Entry 8YJQ (electron microscopy, 3.51 A resolution); this record covers chains D and E of the 8 polymer chains in the assembly.

# Chain D
Protein: Flap endonuclease 1
Organism: Homo sapiens
Notes: EC 3.1.-.-
UniProt: P39748 (FEN1_HUMAN); residue numbers follow UniProt; this construct covers 1-380
Amino-acid sequence (380 residues; row label = number of the first residue in the row):
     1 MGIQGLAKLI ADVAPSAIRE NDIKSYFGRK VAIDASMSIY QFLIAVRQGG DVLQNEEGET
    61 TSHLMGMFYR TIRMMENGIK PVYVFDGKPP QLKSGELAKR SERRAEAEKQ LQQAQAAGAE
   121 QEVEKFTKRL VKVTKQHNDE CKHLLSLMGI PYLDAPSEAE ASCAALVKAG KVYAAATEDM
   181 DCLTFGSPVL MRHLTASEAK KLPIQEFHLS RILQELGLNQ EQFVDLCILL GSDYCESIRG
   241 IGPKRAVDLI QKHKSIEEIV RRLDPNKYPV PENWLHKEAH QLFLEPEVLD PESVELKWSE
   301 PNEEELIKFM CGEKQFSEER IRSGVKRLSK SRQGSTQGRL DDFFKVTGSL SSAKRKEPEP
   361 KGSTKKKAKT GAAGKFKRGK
Disordered / not traced: 1, 353-380
Swiss-Prot annotation at these positions:
  - region: Thr336 to Phe344 (Interaction with PCNA)
  - binding site (Mg(2+)): Asp34, Asp86, Glu158, Glu160, Asp179, Asp181, Asp233
  - binding site (DNA): Arg47, Arg70, Glu158, Gly231, Asp233
  - modified residue: Arg19 (Symmetric dimethylarginine), Lys80 (N6-acetyllysine), Arg100 (Symmetric dimethylarginine), Arg104 (Symmetric dimethylarginine), Ser187 (Phosphoserine), Arg192 (Symmetric dimethylarginine), Ser197 (Phosphoserine), Ser255 (Phosphoserine), Ser293 (Phosphoserine), Ser335 (Phosphoserine), Thr336 (Phosphothreonine), Lys354 (N6-acetyllysine), Thr364 (Phosphothreonine), Lys375 (N6-acetyllysine), Lys377 (N6-acetyllysine), Lys380 (N6-acetyllysine)
  - mutagenesis: Arg29 (R29A: No significant effect on exonuclease activity or flap endonuclease activity), Asp34 (D34A: Loss of flap endonuclease activity but substrate binding activity is retained), Arg47 (R47A: Significantly reduced exonuclease activity and reduced substrate binding. The positions of the cleavage sites are also shifted), Arg70 (R70A: Loss of exonuclease activity and reduced endonuclease activity. Reduced substrate binding), Arg73 (R73A: No significant effect on exonuclease activity or flap endonuclease activity), Lys80 (K80A: No significant effect on exonuclease activity or flap endonuclease activity), Asp86 (D86A: Loss of flap endonuclease activity but substrate binding activity is retained), Arg103 (R103A: No effect on flap endonuclease activity or substrate binding), Glu158 (E158A: Loss of flap endonuclease activity and substrate binding), Asp179 (D179A: No effect on flap endonuclease activity or substrate binding), Asp181 (D181A: Loss of flap endonuclease activity but substrate binding activity is retained), Ser187 (S187A: Fails to translocate from nucleoli to the nuclear plasma; S187D: Diminishes nucleolar localization), 3 further mutagenesis entries in UniProt

# Chain E
Molecule: parent strand
Organism: Homo sapiens
Sequence (28 nucleotides; row label = number of the first residue in the row; numbering starts at 0):
     0 ATTAAAAATT ATAATTATTA AAAAAAAA

# Interface between chain D and chain E
Contacting residue pairs (34):
  Gln41(D) - DT11(E)  base contact
  Phe42(D) - DA12(E)  sugar contact
  Phe42(D) - DA13(E)  phosphate contact
  Ile44(D) - DT11(E)  base contact
  Ala45(D) - DT11(E)  sugar contact
  Ala45(D) - DA12(E)  sugar contact
  Val46(D) - DA12(E)  base contact
  Tyr69(D) - DA13(E)  phosphate contact
  Tyr69(D) - DT14(E)  phosphate contact
  Arg70(D) - DA13(E)  salt bridge to the phosphate
  Arg73(D) - DT14(E)  salt bridge to the phosphate
  Lys125(D) - DT9(E)  salt bridge to the phosphate
  Lys125(D) - DA10(E)  phosphate contact
  Lys128(D) - DT11(E)  phosphate contact
  Arg129(D) - DA10(E)  hydrogen bond to the base
  Arg129(D) - DT11(E)  base contact
  Thr195(D) - DA13(E)  phosphate contact
  Ala196(D) - DA13(E)  phosphate contact
  Ala196(D) - DT14(E)  phosphate contact
  Ser197(D) - DA13(E)  hydrogen bond to the phosphate
  Ile238(D) - DA5(E)  phosphate contact
  Arg239(D) - DA5(E)  phosphate contact
  Arg239(D) - DA6(E)  salt bridge to the phosphate
  Gly240(D) - DA4(E)  sugar contact
  Gly240(D) - DA5(E)  phosphate contact
  Ile241(D) - DA4(E)  phosphate contact
  Ile241(D) - DA5(E)  phosphate contact
  Gly242(D) - DA4(E)  hydrogen bond to the phosphate
  Pro243(D) - DA4(E)  phosphate contact
  Lys244(D) - DA3(E)  phosphate contact
  Lys244(D) - DA4(E)  hydrogen bond to the phosphate
  Arg245(D) - DA4(E)  hydrogen bond to the phosphate
  Arg327(D) - DT14(E)  phosphate contact
  Arg327(D) - DT15(E)  salt bridge to the phosphate
Also at the interface, not in a pair above, chain D (26 interface residues in all): Arg47, Gly66, Gln121

# In short
26 residues of chain D and 11 residues of chain E are in contact; the contacts include 5 hydrogen bonds and 5
salt bridges. Polar pairs include Arg129(D)-DA10(E), Ser197(D)-DA13(E) and Gly242(D)-DA4(E).
Chain D is Flap endonuclease 1 and chain E is parent strand, both from Homo sapiens; the structure, Structure
of the human endogenous PCNA-FEN1 complex - State C, was determined by electron microscopy (same publication
as 8YJH, 8YJL, 8YJR, 8YJS, 8YJU, 8YJV, 8YJW and 8YJZ).
